PDB entry 1SGF | X-ray diffraction, 3.15 A resolution | chains X and Z of the 6 polymer chains in the assembly

Chain X:
Name: Nerve growth factor
From: Mus musculus
Notes: EC 3.4.21.35
Reference sequence: P00757 (KLK4_MOUSE); the construct lacks a stretch of the UniProt sequence and is renumbered around it, so the offset changes along the chain: 13-36 = UniProt 17-40; 38-61 = UniProt 41-64; 63-70 = UniProt 65-72; 72-77 = UniProt 73-78; 6 more segments
Amino-acid sequence (240 residues; row label = number of the first residue in the row; note: 11 numbers in that range are skipped by the numbering (no residue carries them; nothing is unmodelled there); a row labelled like 77A-77C holds insertion residues (77A, then the next letters in order)):
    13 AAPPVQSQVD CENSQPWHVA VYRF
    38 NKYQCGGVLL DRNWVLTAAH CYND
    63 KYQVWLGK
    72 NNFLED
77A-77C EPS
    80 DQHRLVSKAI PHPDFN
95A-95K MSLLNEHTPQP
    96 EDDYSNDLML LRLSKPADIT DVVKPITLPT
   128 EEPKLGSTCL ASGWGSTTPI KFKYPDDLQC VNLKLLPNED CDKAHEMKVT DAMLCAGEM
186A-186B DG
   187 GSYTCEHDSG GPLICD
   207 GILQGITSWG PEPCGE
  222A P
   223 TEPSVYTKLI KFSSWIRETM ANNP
Not modelled in the structure: 13-25, 72-76, 77A-77C, 141-144, 146-156, 245-246
Cystine bridges: Cys-42/Cys-58, Cys-136/Cys-201, Cys-168/Cys-182, Cys-191/Cys-220
Glycans and other covalent adducts: N-acetylglucosamine (NAG) linked to Asn-95
Ion coordination: Zn2+: Asp-77, His-82 (shared with His-217(Z), Glu-222(Z) of chain Z)
Swiss-Prot annotation at these positions:
  - region: Ala-14 to Gln-20 (Activation peptide homolog)
  - binding site (Zn(2+)): Glu-76, His-82

Chain Z:
Name: Nerve growth factor
From: Mus musculus
Notes: EC 3.4.21.35
Reference sequence: P00756 (KLK3_MOUSE); the construct lacks a stretch of the UniProt sequence and is renumbered around it, so the offset changes along the chain: 16-36 = UniProt 25-45; 38-61 = UniProt 46-69; 63-75 = UniProt 70-82; 77-79 = UniProt 83-85; 6 more segments
Amino-acid sequence (237 residues; numbered 16 to 246 plus 15 insertion-coded residues; 9 numbers in that range are skipped by the numbering (no residue carries them; nothing is unmodelled there); the number before each row is that of its first residue; a row labelled like 95A-95K holds insertion residues (95A, then the next letters in order)):
    16 IVGGFKCEKN SQPWHVAVYR Y
    38 TQYLCGGVLL DPNWVLTAAH CYDD
    63 NYKVWLGKNN LFK
    77 DEP
   79A S
    80 AQHRFVSKAI PHPGFN
95A-95K MSLMRKHIRFL
    96 EYDYSNDLML LRLSKPADIT DTVKPITLPT
   128 EEPKLGSTCL ASGWGSITPT KFQFTDDLYC VNLKLLPNED CAKAHIEKVT DAMLCAGEM
186A-186B DG
   187 GKDTCKGDSG GPLICD
   207 GVLQGITSWG HTPCGE
  222A P
   223 DMPGVYTKLN KFTSWIKDTM AKNP
Not modelled in the structure: 95E-95I
Cystine bridges: Cys-22/Cys-157, Cys-42/Cys-58, Cys-136/Cys-201, Cys-168/Cys-182, Cys-191/Cys-220
Glycans and other covalent adducts: N-acetylglucosamine (NAG) linked to Asn-95
Ion coordination: Zn2+: His-217, Glu-222 (shared with Asp-77(X), His-82(X) of chain X)
Swiss-Prot annotation at these positions:
  - active site (Charge relay system): His-57, Asp-102, Ser-195
  - binding site (Zn(2+)): His-217, Glu-222
  - glycosylation: Asn-95 (N-linked (GlcNAc...) asparagine)

Interface between chain X and chain Z:
Residue-residue contacts (16):
  Tyr-34(X) / Leu-95K(Z)
  Tyr-34(X) / Ile-173(Z)
  Phe-36(X) / Glu-96(Z)
  Phe-36(X) / Ile-173(Z)  hydrophobic
  Asn-38(X) / Glu-96(Z)  hydrogen bond
  Gln-65(X) / Ala-171(Z)
  Gln-65(X) / Ile-173(Z)
  Asp-77(X) / His-217(Z)  salt bridge
  Asp-77(X) / Pro-219(Z)
  Asp-77(X) / Glu-222(Z)
  His-82(X) / His-217(Z)  hydrogen bond
  His-82(X) / Glu-222(Z)  salt bridge
  His-82(X) / Met-224(Z)
  Leu-84(X) / Lys-170(Z)
  Lys-110(X) / Pro-222A(Z)
  Lys-110(X) / Asp-223(Z)  salt bridge
Other interface residues (no listed pair), chain Z (13 interface residues in all): Phe-95J, Thr-218

Summary:
8 residues of chain X and 13 residues of chain Z are in contact, with 2 hydrogen bonds and 3 salt bridges.
Polar pairs include Asp-77(X)/His-217(Z), His-82(X)/Glu-222(Z) and Lys-110(X)/Asp-223(Z). Covalently linked
N-acetylglucosamine: at Asn-95(X). N-acetylglucosamine is covalently linked to Asn-95(Z).
Chain X is Nerve growth factor and chain Z is Nerve growth factor, both from Mus musculus; the structure,
Crystal structure of 7S ngf: A complex of nerve growth factor with four binding proteins (serine ..., was
determined by X-ray diffraction.
